PDB entry 9FQ8 | electron microscopy, 2.20 A resolution | chains 4H and 4I of the 26 polymer chains in the assembly

[Chain 4H]
Name: Cytochrome c oxidase subunit 30
Source organism: Perkinsus marinus
Sequence (141 residues; numbered 18 to 158; the number before each row is that of its first residue):
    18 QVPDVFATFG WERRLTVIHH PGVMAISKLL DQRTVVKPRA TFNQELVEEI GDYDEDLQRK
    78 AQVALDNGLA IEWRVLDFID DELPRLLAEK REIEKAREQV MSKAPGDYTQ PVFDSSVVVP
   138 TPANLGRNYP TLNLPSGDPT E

[Chain 4I]
Name: Cytochrome c oxidase subunit 6C
Source organism: Perkinsus marinus
UniProt: C5LPW2 (C5LPW2_PERM5); residues 42-237 here = UniProt positions 42-237
Sequence (196 residues; each row starts with the number of its first residue):
    42 AYNGGYPFHY VVQYDDPNYD CEADFEFEEI PRDEFGVPAH IPPELSTQIR HTYYVPPQYY
   102 PFLKKLGEDT PELKPYTDKL IMGDMTYDDY EEMFYKFAKP LKIYRSRLPL PYRTDEEISQ
   162 EKYVNWCGRW YSYRQRLQGD YYSRHYFRDW LIGVMLGMYL GNLCVQQHRQ YRVDMKLFYL
   222 EAPEHKINWV KPRGDL

[Chain 4H / chain 4I interface]
Residue-residue contacts (102; chain 4H residue first):
  Val-19(4H) / Asp-110(4I)
  Val-19(4H) / Thr-111(4I)
  Phe-23(4H) / Leu-142(4I)  hydrophobic
  Phe-26(4H) / Phe-135(4I)  hydrophobic
  Thr-33(4H) / Leu-142(4I)
  Ile-35(4H) / Ala-139(4I)
  Ile-35(4H) / Lys-140(4I)  hydrogen bond (backbone-backbone)
  Ile-35(4H) / Pro-141(4I)
  Ile-35(4H) / Leu-142(4I)  hydrophobic
  His-36(4H) / Phe-135(4I)  hydrogen bond (side chain-backbone)
  His-36(4H) / Phe-138(4I)
  His-36(4H) / Ala-139(4I)
  His-37(4H) / Thr-111(4I)  hydrogen bond
  His-37(4H) / Leu-114(4I)
  His-37(4H) / Phe-138(4I)
  Gly-39(4H) / Leu-107(4I)
  Val-40(4H) / Leu-114(4I)  hydrophobic
  Val-40(4H) / Phe-138(4I)  hydrophobic
  Ile-43(4H) / Leu-104(4I)  hydrophobic
  Ile-43(4H) / Leu-107(4I)  hydrophobic
  Ile-43(4H) / Met-134(4I)  hydrophobic
  Ser-44(4H) / Tyr-131(4I)  hydrogen bond
  Leu-46(4H) / Tyr-100(4I)
  Leu-47(4H) / Tyr-131(4I)  hydrophobic
  Arg-50(4H) / Val-52(4I)
  Arg-50(4H) / Glu-75(4I)  salt bridge
  Val-52(4H) / Pro-97(4I)  hydrophobic
  Val-53(4H) / Tyr-95(4I)
  Val-53(4H) / Val-96(4I)  hydrophobic
  Lys-54(4H) / Thr-93(4I)
  Lys-54(4H) / Tyr-94(4I)
  Lys-54(4H) / Tyr-95(4I)  hydrogen bond (backbone-backbone)
  Pro-55(4H) / Glu-75(4I)
  Pro-55(4H) / Phe-76(4I)  hydrophobic
  Pro-55(4H) / Thr-93(4I)
  Arg-56(4H) / Arg-91(4I)
  Arg-56(4H) / His-92(4I)
  Arg-56(4H) / Thr-93(4I)  hydrogen bond (backbone-backbone)
  Arg-56(4H) / Tyr-95(4I)
  Ala-57(4H) / Ile-90(4I)  hydrophobic
  Ala-57(4H) / Arg-91(4I)
  Ala-57(4H) / His-92(4I)
  Thr-58(4H) / Ile-90(4I)
  Thr-58(4H) / Arg-91(4I)  hydrogen bond (backbone-backbone)
  Leu-63(4H) / Leu-86(4I)  hydrophobic
  Leu-63(4H) / Gln-89(4I)
  Leu-63(4H) / Ile-90(4I)  hydrophobic
  Glu-66(4H) / Leu-86(4I)
  Ile-67(4H) / Leu-86(4I)  hydrophobic
  Tyr-70(4H) / His-81(4I)
  Tyr-70(4H) / Pro-83(4I)
  Tyr-70(4H) / Leu-86(4I)  hydrophobic
  Asp-71(4H) / His-81(4I)  salt bridge
  Leu-74(4H) / Pro-79(4I)  hydrophobic
  Leu-74(4H) / His-81(4I)
  Ala-87(4H) / Tyr-95(4I)
  Trp-90(4H) / Arg-73(4I)  hydrogen bond (backbone-side chain)
  Trp-90(4H) / Phe-76(4I)
  Trp-90(4H) / Gly-77(4I)
  Trp-90(4H) / Val-78(4I)
  Trp-90(4H) / Pro-79(4I)
  Trp-90(4H) / Ile-90(4I)  hydrophobic
  Trp-90(4H) / His-92(4I)  hydrogen bond
  Arg-91(4H) / Asp-56(4I)  salt bridge
  Arg-91(4H) / Arg-73(4I)
  Asp-94(4H) / Arg-73(4I)  salt bridge
  Ile-110(4H) / Tyr-101(4I)
  Arg-114(4H) / Tyr-95(4I)  hydrogen bond
  Arg-114(4H) / Tyr-101(4I)  hydrogen bond
  Arg-114(4H) / Ile-122(4I)  hydrogen bond (side chain-backbone)
  Arg-114(4H) / Met-123(4I)  hydrogen bond (side chain-backbone)
  Arg-114(4H) / Gly-124(4I)
  Val-117(4H) / Tyr-101(4I)  hydrophobic
  Val-117(4H) / Lys-105(4I)
  Met-118(4H) / Asp-119(4I)
  Met-118(4H) / Ile-122(4I)  hydrophobic
  Met-118(4H) / Met-123(4I)  hydrophobic
  Lys-120(4H) / Lys-105(4I)  hydrogen bond (backbone-side chain)
  Ala-121(4H) / Lys-105(4I)  hydrogen bond (backbone-side chain)
  Pro-122(4H) / Glu-109(4I)
  Gly-123(4H) / Glu-109(4I)  hydrogen bond (backbone-side chain)
  Asp-124(4H) / Lys-105(4I)
  Tyr-125(4H) / Pro-102(4I)
  Tyr-125(4H) / Lys-106(4I)
  Tyr-125(4H) / Glu-109(4I)  hydrogen bond
  Thr-126(4H) / Pro-102(4I)
  Gln-127(4H) / Gln-99(4I)  hydrogen bond (side chain-backbone)
  Gln-127(4H) / Pro-102(4I)
  Pro-128(4H) / Pro-98(4I)
  Pro-128(4H) / Pro-102(4I)
  Phe-130(4H) / Pro-98(4I)  hydrophobic
  Phe-130(4H) / Gln-99(4I)
  Ser-132(4H) / Gln-99(4I)  hydrogen bond
  Val-135(4H) / Pro-98(4I)
  Pro-137(4H) / Pro-97(4I)
  Thr-148(4H) / Asp-56(4I)
  Thr-148(4H) / Glu-70(4I)  hydrogen bond
  Asn-150(4H) / Asp-56(4I)  hydrogen bond
  Asn-150(4H) / Glu-69(4I)
  Asn-150(4H) / Glu-70(4I)
  Asn-150(4H) / Ile-71(4I)
  Pro-152(4H) / Glu-69(4I)
Interface residues without a listed pair, chain 4H (58 interface residues in all): Asp-21, Val-34, Met-41, Ala-42, Phe-59, Ala-113, Thr-138
Interface residues without a listed pair, chain 4I (54 interface residues in all): Asp-57, Ile-82, Glu-85, Phe-103, Thr-118, Leu-121

[Overview]
The interface between chain 4H and chain 4I involves 58 residues on one side and 54 on the other, with 21
hydrogen bonds and 4 salt bridges. Among the polar pairs are Arg-50(4H)/Glu-75(4I), Asp-71(4H)/His-81(4I) and
Arg-91(4H)/Asp-56(4I).
Chain 4H is Cytochrome c oxidase subunit 30 and chain 4I is Cytochrome c oxidase subunit 6C, both from
Perkinsus marinus; the structure, Perkinsus marinus Respiratory complex CIV, was determined by electron
microscopy.
